9NHN - chains C and B of the 8 polymer chains in the assembly; structure by electron microscopy, 3.90 A resolution.

== Chain C ==
Name: BG505-CH505 Envelope glycoprotein gp120
Organism: Human immunodeficiency virus 1
Chain sequence (504 residues; row label = number of the first residue in the row; note: 15 numbers in that range are skipped by the numbering (no residue carries them; nothing is unmodelled there); numbers below 1 keep their minus sign (Met-4 is residue -4)):
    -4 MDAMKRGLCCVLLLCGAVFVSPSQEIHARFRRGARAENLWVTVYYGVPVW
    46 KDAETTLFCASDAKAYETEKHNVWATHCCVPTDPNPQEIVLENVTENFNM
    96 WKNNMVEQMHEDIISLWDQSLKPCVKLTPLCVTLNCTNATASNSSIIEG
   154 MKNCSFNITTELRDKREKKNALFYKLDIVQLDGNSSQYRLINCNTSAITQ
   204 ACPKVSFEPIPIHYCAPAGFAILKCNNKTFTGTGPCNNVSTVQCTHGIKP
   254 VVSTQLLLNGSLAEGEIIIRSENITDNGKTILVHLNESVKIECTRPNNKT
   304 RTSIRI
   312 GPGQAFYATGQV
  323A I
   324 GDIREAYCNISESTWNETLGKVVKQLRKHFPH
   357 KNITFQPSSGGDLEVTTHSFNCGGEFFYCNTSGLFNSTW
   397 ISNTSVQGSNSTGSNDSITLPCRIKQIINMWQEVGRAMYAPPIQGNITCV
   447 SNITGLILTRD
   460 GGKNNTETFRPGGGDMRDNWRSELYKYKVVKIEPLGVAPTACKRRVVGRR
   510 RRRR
Not modelled in the structure: -4 to 31, 57-65, 397-411, 460-463, 507-513
Disulfide bonds: Cys54-Cys73, Cys119-Cys205, Cys126-Cys196, Cys131-Cys157, Cys218-Cys247, Cys228-Cys239, Cys296-Cys331, Cys378-Cys445, Cys385-Cys418
Glycans and other covalent adducts: N-acetylglucosamine (NAG) linked to Asn130, Asn133, Asn160, Asn197, Asn230, Asn241, Asn262, Asn289, Asn301, Asn332, Asn386, Asn442, Asn448

== Chain B ==
Name: BG505-CH505 Transmembrane protein gp41
Organism: Human immunodeficiency virus 1
Chain sequence (153 residues; each row starts with the number of its first residue):
   512 AVGIGAVFLGFLGAAGSTMGAASMTLTVQARNLLSGIVQQQSNLLRAPEC
   562 QQHLLKDTHWGIKQLQARVLAVEHYLRDQQLLGIWGCSGKLICTTNVPWN
   612 STWSNKTLSEIWDNMTWLQWDKEISNYTQIIYGLLEESQNQQEKNETDNL
   662 TCD
Not modelled in the structure: 512-520, 540-567
Disulfide bonds: Cys598-Cys604
Glycans and other covalent adducts: N-acetylglucosamine (NAG) linked to Asn611
Residues lining bound ligands: N-acetylglucosamine (NAG; 2-acetamido-2-deoxy-beta-D-glucopyranose): Ala526, Gly527, Ser528

== Chain C / chain B interface ==
Pairs across the interface (6):
  Cys501(C) - Cys663(B)  disulfide
  Lys502(C) - Asp664(B)  salt bridge
  Arg503(C) - Asp664(B)
  Arg504(C) - Thr662(B)
  Arg504(C) - Cys663(B)
  Arg504(C) - Asp664(B)
Other interface residues (no listed pair), chain B (4 interface residues in all): Leu661
Cross-chain cystine bridges: Cys501(C)-Cys663(B)

== Overview ==
The chain C/chain B interface involves 4 residues from each chain, with 1 disulfide bond and 1 salt bridge.
Its one salt-bridged contact is Lys502(C)-Asp664(B). Chain B binds N-acetylglucosamine. Covalently linked
N-acetylglucosamine: at Asn130(C), Asn133(C), Asn160(C), Asn197(C), Asn230(C) and Asn241(C) and 7 more.
Chain C is BG505-CH505 Envelope glycoprotein gp120 and chain B is BG505-CH505 Transmembrane protein gp41, both
from Human immunodeficiency virus 1; the structure, BG505-CH505 Env glycoprotein in complex with NHP pAb
V1V2V3-2 isolated from animal RUu18 at week 14, was determined by electron microscopy (same publication as
9NHH, 9NHI, 9NHJ, 9NHK, 9NHL, 9NHM, 9NHO and 9NI9).
